5DXO - chain A; structure by X-ray diffraction, 1.90 A resolution.

# Chain A
Molecule: trehalose-6-phosphate phosphatase
Source organism: Neosartorya fumigata
Notes: EC 2.4.1.15
Reference sequence: Q4WWF5 (Q4WWF5_ASPFU); residues 1-276 here correspond to UniProt positions 674-949 (UniProt number = residue number + 673)
Amino-acid sequence (286 residues; numbered -1 to 284; the number before each row is that of its first residue; numbers below 1 keep their minus sign (Met-1 is residue -1)):
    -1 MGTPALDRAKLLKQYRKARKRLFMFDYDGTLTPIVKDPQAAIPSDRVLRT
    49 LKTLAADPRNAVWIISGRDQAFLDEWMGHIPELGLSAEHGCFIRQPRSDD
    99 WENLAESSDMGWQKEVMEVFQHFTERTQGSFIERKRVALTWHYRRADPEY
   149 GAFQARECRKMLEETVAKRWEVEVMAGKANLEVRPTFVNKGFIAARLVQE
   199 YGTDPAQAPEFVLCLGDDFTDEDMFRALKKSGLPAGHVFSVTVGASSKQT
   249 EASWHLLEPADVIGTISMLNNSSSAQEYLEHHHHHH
Not modelled in the structure: -1, 272-284
Sequence notes: expression tag (-1 to 0, 277-284)
Metal / ion sites: Mg2+: Asp24, Asp26, Asp215

# Overview
Asp24, Asp26 and Asp215 form the Mg2+ site.
Chain A is trehalose-6-phosphate phosphatase (Neosartorya fumigata); the structure, Structure of Aspergillus
fumigatus trehalose-6-phosphate phosphatase crystal form 3, was determined by X-ray diffraction together with
5DX9, 5DXF, 5DXI, 5DXL and 5DXN from the same study.
